PDB entry 7YU6 | electron microscopy, 3.90 A resolution | chains B and S of the 5 polymer chains in the assembly

Chain B:
Name: Guanine nucleotide-binding protein G(I)/G(S)/G(T) subunit beta-1
Source organism: Rattus norvegicus
Reference sequence: P54311 (GBB1_RAT); residues 2-340 here = UniProt positions 2-340
Chain sequence (351 residues; row label = number of the first residue in the row; numbers below 1 keep their minus sign (Met-10 is residue -10)):
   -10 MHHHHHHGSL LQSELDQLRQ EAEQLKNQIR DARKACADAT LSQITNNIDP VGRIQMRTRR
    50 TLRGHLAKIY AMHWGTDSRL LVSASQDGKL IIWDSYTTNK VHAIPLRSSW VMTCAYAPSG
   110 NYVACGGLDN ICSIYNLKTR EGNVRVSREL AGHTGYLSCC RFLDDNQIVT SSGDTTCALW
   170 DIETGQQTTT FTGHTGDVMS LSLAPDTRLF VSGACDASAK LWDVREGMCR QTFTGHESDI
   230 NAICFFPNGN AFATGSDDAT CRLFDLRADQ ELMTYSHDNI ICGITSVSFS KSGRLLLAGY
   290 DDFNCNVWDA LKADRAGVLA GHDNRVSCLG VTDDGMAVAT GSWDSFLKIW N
Not modelled in the structure: -10 to 2
Differences from the reference sequence: expression tag (-10 to 1)
Curated features (UniProtKB/Swiss-Prot):
  - modified residue: Ser2 (N-acetylserine), His266 (Phosphohistidine)

Chain S:
Name: scFv16
Source organism: Mus musculus
Notes: antibody fragment or engineered binder
Chain sequence (260 residues; each row starts with the number of its first residue):
     1 DVQLVESGGG LVQPGGSRKL SCSASGFAFS SFGMHWVRQA PEKGLEWVAY ISSGSGTIYY
    61 ADTVKGRFTI SRDDPKNTLF LQMTSLRSED TAMYYCVRSI YYYGSSPFDF WGQGTTLTVS
   121 SGGGGSGGGG SGGGGSDIVM TQATSSVPVT PGESVSISCR SSKSLLHSNG NTYLYWFLQR
   181 PGQSPQLLIY RMSNLASGVP DRFSGSGSGT AFTLTISRLE AEDVGVYYCM QHLEYPLTFG
   241 AGTKLELKAA AASSEDLYFQ
Not modelled in the structure: 1, 122-135, 248-260

Interface between chain B and chain S:
Residue-residue contacts - 10 pairs, chain B then chain S:
  Asp66(B) - Tyr103(S)
  Arg68(B) - Tyr103(S)
  Leu69(B) - Tyr103(S)  hydrophobic
  Asp83(B) - Tyr103(S)
  Val90(B) - Tyr102(S)  hydrophobic
  Arg129(B) - Val2(S)
  Arg129(B) - Arg98(S)  hydrogen bond (backbone-side chain)
  Glu130(B) - Phe27(S)
  Glu130(B) - Ala28(S)  hydrogen bond (backbone-backbone)
  Gly131(B) - Ser31(S)
Other interface residues (no listed pair), chain B (10 interface residues in all): His91, Asn132
Other interface residues (no listed pair), chain S (10 interface residues in all): Gly26, Phe32, Phe110

Overview:
The chain B/chain S interface involves 10 residues from each chain, with 2 hydrogen bonds. Polar contacts
include Arg129(B)-Arg98(S) and Glu130(B)-Ala28(S).
Chain B is Guanine nucleotide-binding protein G(I)/G(S)/G(T) subunit beta-1 (Rattus norvegicus) and chain S is
scFv16 (Mus musculus); the structure, Human Lysophosphatidic Acid Receptor 1-Gi complex bound to ONO-0740556,
state2, was determined by electron microscopy, deposited together with 7YU3, 7YU4, 7YU5, 7YU7 and 7YU8.
